PDB entry 1X91 | X-ray diffraction, 1.50 A resolution | chain A

== Chain A ==
Name: invertase/pectin methylesterase inhibitor family protein
From: Arabidopsis thaliana
Reference sequence: Q9LNF2 (Q9LNF2_ARATH); residues 1-149 here correspond to UniProt positions 28-176 (UniProt number = residue number + 27)
Sequence (153 residues; each row starts with the number of its first residue; numbers below 1 keep their minus sign (Gly-3 is residue -3)):
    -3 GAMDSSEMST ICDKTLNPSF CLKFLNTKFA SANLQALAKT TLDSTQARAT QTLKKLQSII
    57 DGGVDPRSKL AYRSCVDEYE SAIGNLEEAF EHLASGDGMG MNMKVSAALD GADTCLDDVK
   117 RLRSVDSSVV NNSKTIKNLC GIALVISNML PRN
Not modelled in the structure: -3 to 0
Construct notes: cloning artifact (-3 to 0); engineered mutation Ala28 (Pro55 in Q9LNF2)
Swiss-Prot annotation at these positions:
  - glycosylation: Asn127 (N-linked (GlcNAc...) asparagine)
Disulfide bonds: Cys8-Cys17, Cys71-Cys111
From the paper describing this entry:
  - conformationally variable residues (side-chain flip): Phe25

== Overview ==
The paper reports conformational variability at Phe25.
Chain A is invertase/pectin methylesterase inhibitor family protein (Arabidopsis thaliana); the structure,
Crystal structure of mutant form A of a pectin methylesterase inhibitor from Arabidopsis, was determined by
X-ray diffraction, deposited together with 1X8Z and 1X90.
